5UIE - chains D and N of the 19 polymer chains in the assembly; structure by electron microscopy, 5.70 A resolution (low resolution: residue-level contacts below are approximate; hydrogen-bond / salt-bridge calls are withheld).

[Chain D]
Protein: Vacuolar protein sorting-associated protein 4
Source organism: Saccharomyces cerevisiae
Reference sequence: P52917 (VPS4_YEAST); numbering as in UniProt (aligned over 1-437)
Amino-acid sequence (437 residues; numbered 1 to 437; the number before each row is that of its first residue):
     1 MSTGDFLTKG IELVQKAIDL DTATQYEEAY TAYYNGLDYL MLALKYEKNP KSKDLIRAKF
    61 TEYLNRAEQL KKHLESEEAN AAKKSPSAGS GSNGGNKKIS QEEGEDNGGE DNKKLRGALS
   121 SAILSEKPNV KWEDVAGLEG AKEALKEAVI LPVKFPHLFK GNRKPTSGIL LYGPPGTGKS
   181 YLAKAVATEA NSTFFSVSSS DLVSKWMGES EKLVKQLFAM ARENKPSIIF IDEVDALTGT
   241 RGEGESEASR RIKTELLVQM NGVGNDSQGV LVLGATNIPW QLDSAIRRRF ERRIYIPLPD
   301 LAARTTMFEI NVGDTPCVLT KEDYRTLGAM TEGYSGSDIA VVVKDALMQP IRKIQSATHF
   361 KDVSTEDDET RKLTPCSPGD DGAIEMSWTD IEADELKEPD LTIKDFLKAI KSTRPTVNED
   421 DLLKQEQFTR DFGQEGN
Unresolved in the structure: 1-118, 365-368, 434-437
Residues lining bound ligands: ADP (adenosine-5'-diphosphate): Asp134, Val135, Ala136, Pro174, Pro175, Gly176, Thr177, Gly178, Lys179, Ser180, Tyr181, Asn277, Met307, Gly336, Ser337
Curated features (UniProtKB/Swiss-Prot):
  - binding site (ATP): Gly173 to Ser180
  - mutagenesis: Leu64 (L64D: Inhibits membrane protein sorting to the vacuole), Lys179 (K179A: No ATP hydrolysis. Missorting of vacuolar proteins), Gln216 (Q216A: Abolishes oligomerization), Glu233 (E233Q: Defective in ATP hydrolysis. Missorting of vacuolar proteins)
Reported in the primary citation:
  - binding site for beryllium trifluoride: Arg288, Arg289
  - mutagenesis - L151D (30 fold): decreased binding to Vacuolar protein sorting-associated protein VTA1 (chain N)

[Chain N]
Protein: Vacuolar protein sorting-associated protein VTA1
Source organism: Saccharomyces cerevisiae
Reference sequence: Q06263 (VTA1_YEAST); numbering as in UniProt (aligned over 1-330)
Amino-acid sequence (330 residues; numbered 1 to 330; the number before each row is that of its first residue):
     1 MASNAARVVA TAKDFDKVGL GIIGYYLQLY AVELILSEED RSQEMTALAT ELLDTIEAFK
    61 KEIGGESEAE DSDKSLHVMN TLIHDQEKAK IYMLNFTMSL YNEKLKQLKD GPWDVMLKRS
   121 LWCCIDLFSC ILHLWKENIS ETSTNSLQKR IKYCKIYLSK LAKGEIGSSD EKTLDYADFA
   181 DDSEEIKDED VDHQTSDLEN NNNDKVEGLA PKDQTTSYEP VDEVPEFIDD ADSVNEEEQT
   241 VDKNEDAITK DEQQVVKKEV DLTRPSAPSE PAAAEHKSYT KDELTKIMDR ASKIEQIQKL
   301 AKYAISALNY EDLPTAKDEL TKALDLLNSI
Unresolved in the structure: 1-288
Curated features (UniProtKB/Swiss-Prot):
  - region: Ser37 to Glu68 (Interaction with VSP60)
  - modified residue: Ser183 (Phosphoserine), Thr195 (Phosphothreonine), Ser233 (Phosphoserine)
  - mutagenesis: Trp122 (W122A: Abolishes interaction with VSP60 and DID2), Lys152 (K152A: Abolishes interaction with VSP60 and DID2), Lys299 (K299A: Abolishes interaction with VSP4), Lys302 (K302A: Abolishes interaction with VSP4), Tyr303 (Y303A: Abolishes interaction with VSP4, no effect on dimerization), Ser306 (S306A: Diminishes interaction with VSP4), Tyr310 (Y310A: Abolishes interaction with VSP4, no effect on dimerization), Glu311 (E311A: Abolishes interaction with VSP4 and dimerization), Asp312 (D312A: Abolishes interaction with VSP4 and dimerization), Leu320 (L320E: Abolishes dimerization), Lys322 (K322A: No effect on interaction with VSP4), Leu327 (L327E: Abolishes dimerization)

[Interface between chain D and chain N]
Residue-residue contacts (17):
  Lys353(D) - Tyr310(N)
  Ala357(D) - Ser306(N)
  Thr358(D) - Tyr303(N)
  His359(D) - Tyr303(N)
  Pro375(D) - Tyr310(N)
  Cys376(D) - Tyr310(N)
  Ser377(D) - Ser306(N)
  Ser377(D) - Ala307(N)
  Ser377(D) - Tyr310(N)
  Ser377(D) - Asp312(N)
  Pro378(D) - Tyr303(N)
  Pro378(D) - Ser306(N)
  Pro378(D) - Ala307(N)
  Pro378(D) - Thr315(N)
  Asp380(D) - Asp312(N)
  Glu385(D) - Tyr303(N)
  Lys404(D) - Glu311(N)
Other interface residues (no listed pair), chain D (13 interface residues in all): Ser356, Gly379
Other interface residues (no listed pair), chain N (8 interface residues in all): Glu319

[Overview]
13 residues of chain D and 8 residues of chain N are in contact. Chain D binds ADP. From the paper: a binding
site for beryllium trifluoride at Arg288(D) and Arg289(D); L151D of chain D reduces binding to Vacuolar
protein sorting-associated protein VTA1 (chain N).
Chain D is Vacuolar protein sorting-associated protein 4 and chain N is Vacuolar protein sorting-associated
protein VTA1, both from Saccharomyces cerevisiae; the structure, Vps4-Vta1 complex, was determined by electron
microscopy.
